PDB entry 8ACP | electron microscopy, 4.50 A resolution (low resolution: residue-level contacts below are approximate; hydrogen-bond / salt-bridge calls are withheld) | chains A and B of the 8 polymer chains in the assembly

[Chain A (and B)]
Molecule: DNA-directed RNA polymerase subunit alpha
Source organism: Escherichia coli
Notes: EC 2.7.7.6; chain B of this document is another copy of the same molecule, construct and numbering; everything in this record applies to it too
Reference sequence: P0A7Z4 (RPOA_ECOLI); residue numbers follow UniProt; this construct covers 1-329
Amino-acid sequence (329 residues; row label = number of the first residue in the row):
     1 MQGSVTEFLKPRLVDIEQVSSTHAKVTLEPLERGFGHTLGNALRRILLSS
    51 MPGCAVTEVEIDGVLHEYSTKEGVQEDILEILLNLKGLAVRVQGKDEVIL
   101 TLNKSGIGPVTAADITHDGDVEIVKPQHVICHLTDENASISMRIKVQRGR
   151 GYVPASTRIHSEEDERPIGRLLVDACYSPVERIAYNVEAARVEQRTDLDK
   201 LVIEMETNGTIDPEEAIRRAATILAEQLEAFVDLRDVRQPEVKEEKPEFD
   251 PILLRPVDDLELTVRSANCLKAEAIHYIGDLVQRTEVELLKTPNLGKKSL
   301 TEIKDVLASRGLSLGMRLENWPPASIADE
Unresolved in the structure: 1-5, 235-329 (chain B: 1-5, 159, 235-329)
UniProt features mapped onto this chain:
  - region: Glu-162 to Glu-165 (Required for interaction with Crp at class II promoters)
  - modified residue: Arg-265 (ADP-ribosylarginine), Lys-297 (N6-acetyllysine), Lys-298 (N6-acetyllysine)
  - mutagenesis: Arg-45 (R45C: In rpoA112; temperature-sensitive, blocks RNA polymerase assembly), Glu-162 to Glu-165 (5-fold decrease in CRP-class II promoter-dependent transcription), Glu-165 (E165K: 5-fold decrease in CRP-class II promoter-dependent transcription), Arg-191 (R191C: In rpoA101; temperature-sensitive)

[Interface between chain A and chain B]
Residue-residue contacts (50):
  Thr-6(A) with Pro-52(B); Arg-150(B)
  Glu-7(A) with Arg-150(B)
  Phe-8(A) with Arg-150(B); Gln-227(B)
  Lys-10(A) with Glu-226(B); Gln-227(B)
  Pro-11(A) with Gln-227(B); Ala-230(B); Phe-231(B)
  Arg-12(A) with Ala-230(B)
  Leu-31(A) with Gln-227(B)
  Phe-35(A) with Ile-46(B); Ser-50(B); Gln-227(B)
  His-37(A) with Arg-45(B)
  Thr-38(A) with Arg-45(B)
  Asn-41(A) with Asn-41(B)
  Ala-42(A) with Thr-38(B)
  Arg-45(A) with Gly-34(B); His-37(B); Thr-38(B)
  Ile-46(A) with Phe-35(B)
  Ser-50(A) with Phe-8(B)
  Arg-150(A) with Thr-6(B); Glu-7(B); Phe-8(B)
  Arg-218(A) with Phe-231(B); Asp-233(B)
  Ala-221(A) with Phe-231(B)
  Thr-222(A) with Asp-233(B)
  Ile-223(A) with Thr-6(B); Phe-8(B)
  Leu-224(A) with Leu-228(B)
  Gln-227(A) with Phe-8(B); Leu-9(B); Lys-10(B); Pro-11(B); Leu-31(B)
  Leu-228(A) with Leu-39(B); Leu-43(B); Leu-224(B)
  Ala-230(A) with Pro-11(B)
  Phe-231(A) with Leu-28(B); Leu-39(B); Leu-43(B)
  Val-232(A) with Arg-218(B)
  Asp-233(A) with Arg-218(B)
  Leu-234(A) with Ile-16(B); Arg-218(B)
Other interface residues (no listed pair), chain A (35 interface residues in all): Leu-9, Leu-13, Gly-34, Leu-39, Ser-49, Ala-225, Glu-226
Other interface residues (no listed pair), chain B (35 interface residues in all): Arg-12, Val-14, Ile-217, Ala-221, Ile-223, Val-232

[Overview]
The chain A/chain B interface involves 35 residues from each chain. From UniProt: 6 mutagenesis sites on chain
A.
Both chains are DNA-directed RNA polymerase subunit alpha (Escherichia coli). Entry 8ACP (RNA polymerase at
U-rich pause bound to regulatory RNA putL - inactive, open clamp state) was determined by electron microscopy
together with 8ABY, 8ABZ, 8AC0, 8AC1, 8AC2 and 8AD1 from the same study.
